Entry 9F5I (electron microscopy, 3.00 A resolution); this record covers chains C and S of the 7 polymer chains in the assembly.

Chain C:
Protein: Large T antigen
Source organism: Betapolyomavirus macacae
Notes: EC 3.6.4.-
Reference sequence: P03070 (LT_SV40); numbering as in UniProt (aligned over 266-627)
Chain sequence (362 residues; row label = number of the first residue in the row):
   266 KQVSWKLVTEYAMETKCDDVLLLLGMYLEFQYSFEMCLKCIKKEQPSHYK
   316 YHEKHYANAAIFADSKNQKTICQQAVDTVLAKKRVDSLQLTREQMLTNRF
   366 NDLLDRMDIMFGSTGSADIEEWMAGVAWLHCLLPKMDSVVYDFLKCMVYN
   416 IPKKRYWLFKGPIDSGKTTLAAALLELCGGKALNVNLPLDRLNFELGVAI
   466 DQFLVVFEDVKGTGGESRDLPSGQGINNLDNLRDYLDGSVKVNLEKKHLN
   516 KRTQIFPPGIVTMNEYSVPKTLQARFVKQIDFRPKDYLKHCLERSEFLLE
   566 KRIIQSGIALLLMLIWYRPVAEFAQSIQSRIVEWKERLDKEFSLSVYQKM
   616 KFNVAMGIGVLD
Residues lining bound ligands:
  - ATP (adenosine-5'-triphosphate), molecule 1: Trp393, Leu397, Pro427, Ile428, Asp429, Ser430, Gly431, Lys432, Thr433, Thr434, Asn529, Arg548, Pro549, Lys550, Leu553, Lys554, Leu557, Leu564
  - ATP, molecule 2: Lys418, Asp502, Arg540
Swiss-Prot annotation at these positions:
  - binding site (Zn(2+)): Cys302, Cys305, His313, His317
  - binding site (ATP): Gly426 to Thr433

Chain S:
Molecule: 8-nt DNA strand
Sequence (8 nucleotides; row label = number of the first residue in the row):
     1 TTTTTTTT

How chain C and chain S interact:
Contacting residue pairs - 8 pairs, chain C then chain S:
  Arg456(C) - DT5(S)  salt bridge to the phosphate
  Phe459(C) - DT4(S)  phosphate contact
  Lys511(C) - DT4(S)  phosphate contact
  Lys512(C) - DT4(S)  phosphate contact
  Lys512(C) - DT5(S)  salt bridge to the phosphate
  His513(C) - DT2(S)  base contact
  His513(C) - DT3(S)  hydrogen bond to the base
  His513(C) - DT4(S)  hydrogen bond to the phosphate
Other interface residues (no listed pair), chain C (6 interface residues in all): Leu514

Overview:
6 residues of chain C and 4 residues of chain S are in contact; the contacts include 2 hydrogen bonds and 2
salt bridges. Polar pairs include His513(C)-DT3(S), His513(C)-DT4(S) and Arg456(C)-DT5(S). Chain C binds ATP.
Here chain C is Large T antigen (Betapolyomavirus macacae) and chain S is an 8-nt DNA strand. Entry 9F5I
(Active SV40 LTAg complex with DNA (3D variability component_000, frame_005)) was determined by electron
microscopy, deposited together with 9EVH, 9EVP, 9F3T, 9F3U, 9F73, 9F74 and 14 further entries.
